PDB entry 2W51 | X-ray diffraction, 2.80 A resolution | chain A

Chain A:
Molecule: Protein armet
Source organism: Homo sapiens
UniProt: P55145 (ARMET_HUMAN); residues 1-158 here correspond to UniProt positions 22-179 (UniProt number = residue number + 21)
Sequence (158 residues; each row starts with the number of its first residue):
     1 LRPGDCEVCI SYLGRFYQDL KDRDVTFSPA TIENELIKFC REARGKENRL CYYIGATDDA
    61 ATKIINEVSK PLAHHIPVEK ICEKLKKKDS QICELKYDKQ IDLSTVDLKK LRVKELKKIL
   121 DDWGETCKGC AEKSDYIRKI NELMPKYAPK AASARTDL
Unresolved in the structure: 138-158
Disulfides: Cys-6/Cys-93, Cys-9/Cys-82, Cys-40/Cys-51, Cys-127/Cys-130

Overview:
Chain A is Protein armet (Homo sapiens); the structure, Human mesencephalic astrocyte-derived neurotrophic
factor (MANF), was determined by X-ray diffraction, deposited together with 2W50.
